8I9X - chains C1 and LO of the 60 polymer chains in the assembly; structure by electron microscopy, 2.80 A resolution.

# Chain C1
Molecule: 3341-nt RNA strand
Organism: Chaetomium thermophilum
Sequence (3341 nucleotides; row label = number of the first residue in the row):
     1 GGUUGACCUC GGAUCAGGUA GGAGGACCCG CUGAACUUAA GCAUAUCAAU AAGCGGAGGA
    61 AAAGAAACCA ACAGGGAUUG CCCUAGUAAC GGCGAGUGAA GCGGCAACAG CUCAAAUUUG
   121 AAAGCUGGCU UCGGCCCGCG UUGUAAUUUG GAGAGGAUGC UUUGGGCGAG GCUCCUUCUG
   181 AGUUCCCUGG AACGGGACGC CACAGAGGGU GAGAGCCCCG UAUAGUUGGA AGCCAAGCCU
   241 GUGUAAAGCU CCUUCGACGA GUCGAGUAGU UUGGGAAUGC UGCUCAAAAU GGGAGGUAAA
   301 UUUCUUCUAA AGCUAAAUAC CGGCCAGAGA CCGAUAGCGC ACAAGUAGAG UGAUCGAAAG
   361 AUGAAAAGCA CUUUGAAAAG AGGGUUAAAU AGCACGUGAA AUUGUUGAAA GGGAAGCGCU
   421 UGUGACCAGA CUUGCGCCCG GCGGAUCAUC CGGUGUUCUC ACCGGUGCAC UCCGCCGGGC
   481 UCAGGCCAGC AUCGGUUCUG GCGGGGGGAU AAAGGCCCAG GGAAUGUGGC UCCUCCGGGA
   541 GUGUUAUAGC CCUGGGUGUA AUACCCUCGC CGGGACCGAG GACCGCGCUC UGCAAGGAUG
   601 CUGGCGUAAU GGUCACCAGC GACCCGUCUU GAAACACGGA CCAAGGAGUC AAGGUUUUGC
   661 GCGAGUGUUU GGGUGUAAAA CCCGCACGCG UAAUGAAAGU GAACGUAGGU GAGAGCUUCG
   721 GCGCAUCAUC GACCGAUCCU GAUGUAUUCG GAUGGAUUUG AGUAGGAGCG UUAAGCCUUG
   781 GACCCGAAAG AUGGUGAACU AUGCUUGGAU AGGGUGAAGC CAGAGGAAAC UCUGGUGGAG
   841 GCUCGCAGCG GUUCUGACGU GCAAAUCGAU CGUCAAAUCU GAGCAUGGGG GCGAAAGACU
   901 AAUCGAACCA UCUAGUAGCU GGUUACCGCC GAAGUUUCCC UCAGGAUAGC AGUGUCGACC
   961 UUCAGUUUUA UGAGGUAAAG CGAAUGAUUA GGGACUCGGG GGCGAUUUUU AGCCUUCAUC
  1021 CAUUCUCAAA CUUUAAAUAU GUAAGAAGCC CUUGUUACUU AACUGAACGU GGGCAUUCGA
  1081 AUGUAUCGAC ACUAGUGGGC CAUUUUUGGU AAGCAGAACU GGCGAUGCGG GAUGAACCGA
  1141 ACGCGGGGUU AAGGUGCCGG AGUGGACGCU CAUCAGACAC CACAAAAGGC GUUAGUACAU
  1201 CUUGACAGCA GGACGGUGGC CAUGGAAGUC GGAAUCCGCU AAGGACUGUG UAACAACUCA
  1261 CCUGCCGAAU GUACUAGCCC UGAAAAUGGA UGGCGCUCAA GCGUCCCACC CAUACCCCGC
  1321 CCUCAGGGUA GAAACGAUGC CCUGAGGAGU AGGCGGCCGU GGAGGUCAGU GACGAAGCCU
  1381 AGGGCGUGAG CCCGGGUCGA ACGGCCUCUA GUGCAGAUCU UGGUGGUAGU AGCAAAUACU
  1441 UCAAUGAGAA CUUGAAGGAC CGAAGUGGGG AAAGGUUCCA UGUGAACAGC GGUUGGACAU
  1501 GGGUUAGUCG AUCCUAAGCC AUAGGGAAGU UCCGUUUCAA AGGGGCACUC GUGCCCCGUG
  1561 UGGCGAAAGG GAAGCCGGUU AAUAUUCCGG CACCUGGAUG UGGGUUUUGC GCGGCAACGC
  1621 AACUGAACGC GGAGACGACG GCGGGGGCCC CGGGCAGAGU UCUCUUUUCU UCUUAACGGU
  1681 CUAUCACCCU GGAAACAGUU UGUCUGGAGA UAGGGUUUAA UGGCCGGAAG AGCCCGACAC
  1741 UUCUGUCGGG UCCGGUGCGC UCUCGACGUC CCUUGAAAAU CCGCGGGAGG GAAUAAUUCU
  1801 CACGCCAGGU CGUACUCAUA ACCGCAGCAG GUCCCCAAGG UGAACAGCCU CUGGUUGAUA
  1861 GAACAAUGUA GAUAAGGGAA GUCGGCAAAA UAGAUCCGUA ACUUCGGGAA AAGGAUUGGC
  1921 UCUAAGGGUU GGGCACGUUG GGCUUUGGGC GGACGCCCUG GGAGCAGAGG GCCUCUAGCC
  1981 GGGCAACCGG CCGGCGGCCC UCAGCACCCG GGGUUGAAGC CCUUAGCAGG CUUCGGCCGU
  2041 CCGGCGUGCG GUUAACAACC AACUUAGAAC UGGUACGGAC AGGGGGAAUC UGACUGUCUA
  2101 AUUAAAACAU AGCAUUGCGA UGGCCAGAAA GUGGUGUUGA CGCAAUGUGA UUUCUGCCCA
  2161 GUGCUCUGAA UGUCAAAGUG AAGAAAUUCA ACCAAGCGCG GGUAAACGGC GGGAGUAACU
  2221 AUGACUCUCU UAAGGUAGCC AAAUGCCUCG UCAUCUAAUU AGUGACGCGC AUGAAUGGAU
  2281 UAACGAGAUU CCCACUGUCC CUAUCUACUA UCUAGCGAAA CCACAGCCAA GGGAACGGGC
  2341 UUGGCAAAAU CAGCGGGGAA AGAAGACCCU GUUGAGCUUG ACUCUAGUUU GACAUUGUGA
  2401 AAAGACAUAG GAGGUGUAGA AUAGGUGGGA GCUUCGGCGC CAGUGAAAUA CCACUACUCC
  2461 UAUUGUUUUU UUACUUAUUC AAUGAAGCGG GGCUGGACUU GCGUCCAACU UCUGGAGUUA
  2521 AGGUCCUUCG CGGGCCGACC CGGGUUGAAG ACAUUGUCAG GUGGGGAGUU UGGCUGGGGC
  2581 GGCACAUCUG UUAAACCAUA ACGCAGGUGU CCUAAGGGGG GCUCAUGGAG AACAGAAAUC
  2641 UCCAGUAGAA CAAAAGGGUA AAAGUCCCCU UGAUUUUGAU UUUCAGUGUG AAUACAAACC
  2701 AUGAAAGUGU GGCCUAUCGA UCCUUUAGUC CCUCGAAAUU UGAGGCUAGA GGUGCCAGAA
  2761 AAGUUACCAC AGGGAUAACU GGCUUGUGGC GGCCAAGCGU UCAUAGCGAC GUCGCUUUUU
  2821 GAUCCUUCGA UGUCGGCUCU UCCUAUCAUA CCGAAGCAGA AUUCGGUAAG CGUUGGAUUG
  2881 UUCACCCACU AAUAGGGAAC GUGAGCUGGG UUUAGACCGU CGUGAGACAG GUUAGUUUUA
  2941 CCCUACUGAU GAACUCGUCG CAAUGGUAAU UCAGCUUAGU ACGAGAGGAA CCGCUGAUUC
  3001 AGAUAAUUGG UUUUUGCGGU UGUCCGACCG GGCAGUGCCG CGAAGCUACC AUCUGCUGGA
  3061 UAAUGGCUGA ACGCCUCUAA GUCAGAAUCC AUGCCAGAAC GCGACGAUAC UACCCGCACG
  3121 UUGUAGACGU AUAAGAAUAG GCUCCGGCCU CGUAUCCUAG CAGGCGAUUC CUCCGCCGGC
  3181 CUCGAAGUGG CCGUCGGUAA UUCGCGUAUU GCAAUUUAGA CACGCGCGGG AUCAAAUCCU
  3241 UUGCAGACGA CUUAGAUGUG CGAAAGGGUC CUGUAAGCAG UAGAGUAGCC UUGUUGUUAC
  3301 GAUCUGCUGA GGGUAAGCCC UCCUUCGCCU AGAUUUCCCA G
Unresolved in the structure: 1-2, 693-706, 847-854, 865-867, 901-905, 987-1028, 1887-1894, 1904-2070, 2082, 2093-2283, 2485-2545, 2571-2721, 2753-2756, 2801-2804, 2822-2828, 2833, 2909-2914, 2937-2940, 3338-3341

# Chain LO
Protein: 60S ribosomal protein L16-like protein
Organism: Chaetomium thermophilum
UniProt: G0SH61 (G0SH61_CHATD); residues 1-204 here = UniProt positions 1-204
Chain sequence (204 residues; row label = number of the first residue in the row):
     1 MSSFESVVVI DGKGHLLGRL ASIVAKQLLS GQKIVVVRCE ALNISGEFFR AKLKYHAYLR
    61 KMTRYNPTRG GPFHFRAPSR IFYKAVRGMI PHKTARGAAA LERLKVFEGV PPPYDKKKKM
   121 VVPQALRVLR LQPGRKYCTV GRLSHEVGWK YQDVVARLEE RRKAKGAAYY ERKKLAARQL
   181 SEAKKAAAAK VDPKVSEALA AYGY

# Chain C1 / chain LO interface
Pairs across the interface - 160 pairs, chain C1 then chain LO:
  G413(C1) - Arg69(LO)  hydrogen bond to the base
  G619(C1) - Thr94(LO)  phosphate contact
  G619(C1) - Ala95(LO)  hydrogen bond to the phosphate
  G619(C1) - Arg96(LO)  hydrogen bond to the phosphate
  G1156(C1) - Ser22(LO)  base contact
  G1156(C1) - Met89(LO)  base contact
  C1157(C1) - Ser22(LO)  hydrogen bond to the base
  C1157(C1) - Ala25(LO)  base contact
  C1157(C1) - Lys26(LO)  hydrogen bond to the base
  C1157(C1) - Met89(LO)  hydrogen bond to the base
  C1158(C1) - Lys26(LO)  salt bridge to the phosphate
  C1158(C1) - Leu29(LO)  phosphate contact
  C1158(C1) - Met89(LO)  sugar contact
  C1158(C1) - Ile90(LO)  sugar contact
  C1158(C1) - Pro91(LO)  sugar contact
  C1158(C1) - Arg96(LO)  salt bridge to the phosphate
  G1159(C1) - Arg96(LO)  salt bridge to the phosphate
  G1160(C1) - Lys26(LO)  salt bridge to the phosphate
  U1163(C1) - Arg19(LO)  base contact
  U1163(C1) - Ser22(LO)  hydrogen bond to the base
  U1163(C1) - Gln124(LO)  base contact
  U1163(C1) - Arg130(LO)  hydrogen bond to the sugar
  C1171(C1) - Arg135(LO)  base contact
  A1172(C1) - Arg50(LO)  base contact
  U1173(C1) - Phe49(LO)  base contact
  U1173(C1) - Arg50(LO)  salt bridge to the phosphate
  U1173(C1) - Leu53(LO)  sugar contact
  C1174(C1) - Leu53(LO)  sugar contact
  C1174(C1) - Ala57(LO)  base contact
  A1175(C1) - Arg50(LO)  salt bridge to the phosphate
  U1287(C1) - Arg64(LO)  sugar contact
  G1288(C1) - Arg60(LO)  sugar contact
  G1288(C1) - Lys61(LO)  sugar contact
  G1288(C1) - Met62(LO)  hydrogen bond to the sugar
  G1288(C1) - Thr63(LO)  hydrogen bond to the base
  G1288(C1) - Arg64(LO)  base contact
  G1288(C1) - Pro72(LO)  base contact
  G1289(C1) - Arg60(LO)  salt bridge to the phosphate
  G1289(C1) - Lys61(LO)  hydrogen bond to the sugar
  G1293(C1) - Gly88(LO)  hydrogen bond to the base
  G1293(C1) - Met89(LO)  base contact
  C1294(C1) - Ala85(LO)  hydrogen bond to the sugar
  C1294(C1) - Gly88(LO)  sugar contact
  C1294(C1) - Met89(LO)  hydrogen bond to the sugar
  G1295(C1) - Gly18(LO)  hydrogen bond to the phosphate
  G1295(C1) - Lys84(LO)  salt bridge to the phosphate
  G1295(C1) - Ala85(LO)  phosphate contact
  G1295(C1) - Met89(LO)  sugar contact
  C1296(C1) - Leu17(LO)  phosphate contact
  C1296(C1) - Gly18(LO)  hydrogen bond to the phosphate
  C1296(C1) - Arg19(LO)  hydrogen bond to the phosphate
  U1297(C1) - Leu16(LO)  phosphate contact
  U1297(C1) - Arg19(LO)  salt bridge to the phosphate
  U1297(C1) - Ser45(LO)  hydrogen bond to the phosphate
  U1297(C1) - Arg50(LO)  hydrogen bond to the base
  U1297(C1) - Leu131(LO)  sugar contact
  U1297(C1) - Arg135(LO)  sugar contact
  C1298(C1) - Arg130(LO)  base contact
  C1298(C1) - Leu131(LO)  phosphate contact
  C1298(C1) - Gln132(LO)  hydrogen bond to the phosphate
  C1298(C1) - Arg135(LO)  salt bridge to the phosphate
  A1299(C1) - Arg19(LO)  phosphate contact
  A1299(C1) - Arg130(LO)  phosphate contact
  A1300(C1) - Gly18(LO)  hydrogen bond to the base
  A1300(C1) - Arg19(LO)  salt bridge to the phosphate
  A1300(C1) - Ser22(LO)  hydrogen bond to the base
  A1300(C1) - Arg130(LO)  salt bridge to the phosphate
  C2327(C1) - Tyr65(LO)  sugar contact
  C2328(C1) - Tyr65(LO)  sugar contact
  G2343(C1) - Lys93(LO)  base contact
  G2344(C1) - Gly70(LO)  hydrogen bond to the sugar
  G2344(C1) - Gly71(LO)  sugar contact
  G2344(C1) - Pro72(LO)  sugar contact
  G2344(C1) - Arg87(LO)  salt bridge to the phosphate
  G2344(C1) - His92(LO)  salt bridge to the phosphate
  G2344(C1) - Lys93(LO)  hydrogen bond to the base
  C2345(C1) - Gly70(LO)  hydrogen bond to the phosphate
  C2345(C1) - Gly71(LO)  phosphate contact
  C2345(C1) - Pro72(LO)  phosphate contact
  C2345(C1) - Phe73(LO)  hydrogen bond to the phosphate
  C2345(C1) - Arg87(LO)  salt bridge to the phosphate
  C2345(C1) - Lys93(LO)  base contact
  A2346(C1) - Arg69(LO)  phosphate contact
  A2346(C1) - Gly70(LO)  hydrogen bond to the phosphate
  A2346(C1) - Phe73(LO)  phosphate contact
  U2841(C1) - Arg64(LO)  hydrogen bond to the sugar
  A2945(C1) - Tyr65(LO)  phosphate contact
  C2946(C1) - Tyr65(LO)  phosphate contact
  C2946(C1) - Asn66(LO)  phosphate contact
  C2946(C1) - Arg69(LO)  salt bridge to the phosphate
  U2947(C1) - Asn66(LO)  phosphate contact
  A2962(C1) - Tyr151(LO)  sugar contact
  A2963(C1) - Phe75(LO)  sugar contact
  A2963(C1) - Lys150(LO)  phosphate contact
  A2963(C1) - Tyr151(LO)  hydrogen bond to the phosphate
  U2964(C1) - Phe73(LO)  sugar contact
  U2964(C1) - His74(LO)  phosphate contact
  U2964(C1) - Phe75(LO)  phosphate contact
  U2964(C1) - Arg76(LO)  hydrogen bond to the phosphate
  G2965(C1) - Met62(LO)  sugar contact
  G2965(C1) - Pro67(LO)  phosphate contact
  G2965(C1) - Thr68(LO)  sugar contact
  G2965(C1) - Pro72(LO)  phosphate contact
  G2965(C1) - Phe73(LO)  phosphate contact
  G2965(C1) - His74(LO)  hydrogen bond to the phosphate
  G2965(C1) - Arg76(LO)  salt bridge to the phosphate
  A3060(C1) - Glu146(LO)  sugar contact
  A3080(C1) - Lys136(LO)  salt bridge to the phosphate
  G3081(C1) - Lys136(LO)  salt bridge to the phosphate
  C3089(C1) - His56(LO)  sugar contact
  C3090(C1) - His56(LO)  sugar contact
  C3090(C1) - Arg76(LO)  phosphate contact
  C3090(C1) - Glu146(LO)  sugar contact
  C3090(C1) - Val147(LO)  sugar contact
  C3090(C1) - Gly148(LO)  sugar contact
  A3091(C1) - Arg76(LO)  salt bridge to the phosphate
  A3091(C1) - Lys150(LO)  phosphate contact
  U3092(C1) - Lys150(LO)  salt bridge to the phosphate
  A3125(C1) - Ala95(LO)  base contact
  A3125(C1) - Arg96(LO)  base contact
  A3125(C1) - Ala99(LO)  sugar contact
  A3125(C1) - Arg103(LO)  hydrogen bond to the sugar
  G3126(C1) - Lys33(LO)  salt bridge to the phosphate
  G3126(C1) - Arg103(LO)  salt bridge to the phosphate
  U3130(C1) - Glu5(LO)  base contact
  U3130(C1) - Ser6(LO)  hydrogen bond to the sugar
  U3132(C1) - Lys118(LO)  sugar contact
  A3133(C1) - Asp115(LO)  base contact
  A3133(C1) - Lys116(LO)  sugar contact
  A3133(C1) - Lys117(LO)  hydrogen bond to the sugar
  A3133(C1) - Lys118(LO)  sugar contact
  A3133(C1) - Lys119(LO)  sugar contact
  A3133(C1) - Tyr169(LO)  stacking on the base
  A3134(C1) - Gly166(LO)  sugar contact
  A3134(C1) - Tyr169(LO)  phosphate contact
  A3134(C1) - Tyr170(LO)  stacking on the base
  A3134(C1) - Lys173(LO)  salt bridge to the phosphate
  G3135(C1) - Lys163(LO)  phosphate contact
  A3136(C1) - Arg38(LO)  salt bridge to the phosphate
  A3136(C1) - Lys163(LO)  salt bridge to the phosphate
  A3137(C1) - Lys13(LO)  salt bridge to the phosphate
  U3138(C1) - Val128(LO)  base contact
  C3142(C1) - Tyr170(LO)  hydrogen bond to the phosphate
  U3143(C1) - Tyr170(LO)  hydrogen bond to the phosphate
  U3143(C1) - Lys174(LO)  salt bridge to the phosphate
  C3144(C1) - Lys174(LO)  salt bridge to the phosphate
  C3144(C1) - Ala177(LO)  base contact
  C3144(C1) - Arg178(LO)  salt bridge to the phosphate
  C3144(C1) - Ser181(LO)  hydrogen bond to the base
  G3184(C1) - Arg161(LO)  salt bridge to the phosphate
  G3184(C1) - Lys165(LO)  salt bridge to the phosphate
  A3185(C1) - Glu108(LO)  base contact
  A3185(C1) - Gly109(LO)  base contact
  A3185(C1) - Val110(LO)  hydrogen bond to the base
  A3185(C1) - Pro112(LO)  sugar contact
  A3185(C1) - Leu158(LO)  base contact
  A3185(C1) - Glu159(LO)  hydrogen bond to the base
  A3185(C1) - Arg162(LO)  base contact
  A3186(C1) - Phe107(LO)  base contact
  U3188(C1) - Lys116(LO)  sugar contact
Interface residues without a listed pair, chain C1 (71 interface residues in all): A618, C620, G2966, A3131, G3152, U3153, C3156, C3183, G3189
Interface residues without a listed pair, chain LO (98 interface residues in all): Met1, Phe4, Ala21, Ile23, Gly46, Lys54, Ile81, Pro111, Pro113, Arg127, Pro133, Lys184

# Summary
Chain C1 and chain LO form an interface of 71 and 98 residues respectively; the contacts include 39 hydrogen
bonds, 32 salt bridges and 2 aromatic stacking contacts. Among the polar pairs are G413(C1)-Arg69(LO),
C1157(C1)-Ser22(LO) and C1157(C1)-Lys26(LO).
Here chain C1 is a 3341-nt RNA strand and chain LO is 60S ribosomal protein L16-like protein, both from
Chaetomium thermophilum. Entry 8I9X (Cryo-EM structure of a Chaetomium thermophilum pre-60S ribosomal subunit
- Ytm1-1) was determined by electron microscopy (same publication as 8I9P, 8I9T, 8I9V, 8I9W, 8I9Y, 8I9Z and
8IA0).
